PDB entry 7V00 | electron microscopy, 3.87 A resolution | chains I and K of the 11 polymer chains in the assembly

[Chain I (and K)]
Name: CRISPR system Cms protein Csm2
Organism: Staphylococcus epidermidis RP62A
Notes: chain K of this document is another copy of the same molecule, construct and numbering; everything in this record applies to it too
Reference sequence: Q5HK90 (Q5HK90_STAEQ); residues 14-141 here correspond to UniProt positions 1-128 (UniProt number = residue number - 13)
Sequence (128 residues; numbered 14 to 141; the number before each row is that of its first residue):
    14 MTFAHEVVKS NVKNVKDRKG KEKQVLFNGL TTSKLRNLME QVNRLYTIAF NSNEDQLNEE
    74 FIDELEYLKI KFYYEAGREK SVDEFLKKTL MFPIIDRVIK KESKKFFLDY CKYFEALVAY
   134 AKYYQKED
Disordered / not traced: 28-36, 140-141

[How chain I and chain K interact]
Residue-residue contacts (7):
  Met-14(I) with Glu-79(K), hydrogen bond (backbone-side chain)
  Glu-128(I) with Tyr-80(K)
  Ala-129(I) with Ile-83(K), hydrophobic
  Tyr-133(I) with Tyr-86(K)
  Tyr-136(I) with Tyr-86(K), hydrophobic; Gly-90(K); Asp-96(K)
Other interface residues (no listed pair), chain I (9 interface residues in all): Thr-15, His-18, Lys-125, Ala-132
Other interface residues (no listed pair), chain K (10 interface residues in all): Glu-77, Lys-82, Tyr-87, Ala-89

[Overview]
The interface between chain I and chain K involves 9 residues on one side and 10 on the other; the contacts
include 1 hydrogen bond. The hydrogen-bonded pair is Met-14(I)/Glu-79(K).
Chain I and chain K are both CRISPR system Cms protein Csm2 (Staphylococcus epidermidis RP62A); the structure,
Staphylococcus epidermidis RP62a CRISPR tall effector complex with bound ATP, was determined by electron
microscopy together with 7UZW, 7UZX, 7UZY, 7UZZ, 7V01 and 7V02 from the same study.
